Entry 8FS8 (electron microscopy, 3.04 A resolution); this record covers chains F and G of the 11 polymer chains in the assembly.

# Chain F
Molecule: DNA damage checkpoint control protein MEC3
Organism: Saccharomyces cerevisiae
Reference sequence: Q02574 (MEC3_YEAST); numbering as in UniProt (aligned over 1-474)
Sequence (474 residues; row label = number of the first residue in the row):
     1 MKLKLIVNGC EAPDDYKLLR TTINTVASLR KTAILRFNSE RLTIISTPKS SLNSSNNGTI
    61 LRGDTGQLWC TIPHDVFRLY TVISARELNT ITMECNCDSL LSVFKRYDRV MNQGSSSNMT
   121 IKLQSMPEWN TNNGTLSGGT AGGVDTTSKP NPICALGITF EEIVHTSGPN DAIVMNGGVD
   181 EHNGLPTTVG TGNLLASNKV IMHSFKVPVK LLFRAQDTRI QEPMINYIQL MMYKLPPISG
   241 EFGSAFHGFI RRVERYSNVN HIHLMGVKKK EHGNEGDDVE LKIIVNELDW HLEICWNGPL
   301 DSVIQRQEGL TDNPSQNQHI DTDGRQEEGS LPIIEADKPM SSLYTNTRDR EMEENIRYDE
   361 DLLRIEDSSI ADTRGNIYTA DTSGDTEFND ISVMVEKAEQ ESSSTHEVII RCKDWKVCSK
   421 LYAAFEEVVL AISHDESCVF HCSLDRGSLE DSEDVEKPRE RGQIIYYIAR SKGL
Disordered / not traced: 49-63, 114-115, 126-153, 165-198, 269-278, 303-403, 448-457

# Chain G
Molecule: DNA damage checkpoint control protein RAD17
Organism: Saccharomyces cerevisiae
Reference sequence: A0A8H4BW58 (A0A8H4BW58_YEASX); numbering as in UniProt (aligned over 1-401)
Sequence (401 residues; each row starts with the number of its first residue):
     1 MRINSELANK FSASTVHLEH ITTALSCLTP FGSKDDVLIF IDADGLSFVR ENNHVIKIQL
    61 LLSRELFMSY SYRNETEDHM KLCVKINHIL DSVSVMNRNS DDIVECTLSY DGHGSPFVLI
   121 FEDSFISERV EYSTYLIKDF DTNGLELDRE RISFEAIIKG EALHSALKDL KEIGCKECYV
   181 YAKTEANDEN VFALISKSQL GFSKIKLPSN RSILEKLQVF DGDSTTVIDG FAVIGFFDFT
   241 SFDKIRKSTK IASKVLFRMD VHGVLSVNIL SQTDDVIITD TTRPSNNRPG SIRQLQLPKD
   301 YPGIVIEVCM LEKESIDEAA QTEIELLMET NELGNRNSFK KSTIRKRYGT DKGNETSNDN
   361 LLQLNGKKIK LPSEEENNKN RESEDEENHC KYPTKDIPIF F
Disordered / not traced: 1-8, 99-101, 272-300, 331-401

# How chain F and chain G interact
Residue-residue contacts (44; chain F residue first):
  F242(F) - F125(G)  hydrophobic
  A245(F) - F125(G)  hydrophobic
  F249(F) - I126(G)  hydrophobic
  R252(F) - V95(G)  hydrogen bond (side chain-backbone)
  R252(F) - R98(G)
  R252(F) - I126(G)
  R252(F) - E128(G)
  R255(F) - D91(G)  hydrogen bond (side chain-backbone)
  R255(F) - S92(G)  hydrogen bond (side chain-backbone)
  R255(F) - S94(G)
  R255(F) - V95(G)
  R255(F) - E128(G)  salt bridge
  Y256(F) - D91(G)
  Y256(F) - S92(G)
  Y256(F) - E128(G)  hydrogen bond
  Y256(F) - V130(G)
  S257(F) - D91(G)  hydrogen bond (backbone-side chain)
  N258(F) - N87(G)
  N258(F) - H88(G)  hydrogen bond
  D289(F) - E131(G)
  D289(F) - Y132(G)
  D289(F) - S133(G)
  D289(F) - Y135(G)  hydrogen bond
  W290(F) - V130(G)
  W290(F) - E131(G)
  W290(F) - Y132(G)
  H291(F) - V130(G)
  H291(F) - E131(G)  salt bridge
  L292(F) - E128(G)
  L292(F) - R129(G)
  L292(F) - V130(G)  hydrophobic
  E293(F) - S127(G)
  E293(F) - E128(G)
  E293(F) - R129(G)  hydrogen bond (backbone-backbone)
  I294(F) - E128(G)
  C295(F) - F125(G)
  C295(F) - I126(G)
  C295(F) - S127(G)
  W296(F) - F125(G)
  N297(F) - S124(G)
  N297(F) - F125(G)  hydrogen bond (backbone-backbone)
  N297(F) - I126(G)
  N297(F) - S127(G)
  G298(F) - F125(G)
Also at the interface, not in a pair above, chain F (20 interface residues in all): S244, G248

# Summary
The interface between chain F and chain G involves 20 residues on one side and 18 on the other, with 9
hydrogen bonds and 2 salt bridges. Among the polar pairs are R255(F)-E128(G), H291(F)-E131(G) and
R252(F)-V95(G).
Chain F is DNA damage checkpoint control protein MEC3 and chain G is DNA damage checkpoint control protein
RAD17, both from Saccharomyces cerevisiae; the structure, Structure of S. cerevisiae Rad24-RFC loading the
9-1-1 clamp onto a 5-nt gapped DNA (9-1-1 encircling ..., was determined by electron microscopy together with
8FS3, 8FS4, 8FS5, 8FS6 and 8FS7 from the same study.
